6W6J - chains C and N of the 7 polymer chains in the assembly; structure by electron microscopy, 3.20 A resolution.

[Chain C]
Molecule: Chaperone protein ClpB
Organism: Mycobacterium tuberculosis
Reference sequence: P9WPD0 (CLPB_MYCTO); residues 1-848 here = UniProt positions 1-848
Sequence (848 residues; numbered 1 to 848; the number before each row is that of its first residue):
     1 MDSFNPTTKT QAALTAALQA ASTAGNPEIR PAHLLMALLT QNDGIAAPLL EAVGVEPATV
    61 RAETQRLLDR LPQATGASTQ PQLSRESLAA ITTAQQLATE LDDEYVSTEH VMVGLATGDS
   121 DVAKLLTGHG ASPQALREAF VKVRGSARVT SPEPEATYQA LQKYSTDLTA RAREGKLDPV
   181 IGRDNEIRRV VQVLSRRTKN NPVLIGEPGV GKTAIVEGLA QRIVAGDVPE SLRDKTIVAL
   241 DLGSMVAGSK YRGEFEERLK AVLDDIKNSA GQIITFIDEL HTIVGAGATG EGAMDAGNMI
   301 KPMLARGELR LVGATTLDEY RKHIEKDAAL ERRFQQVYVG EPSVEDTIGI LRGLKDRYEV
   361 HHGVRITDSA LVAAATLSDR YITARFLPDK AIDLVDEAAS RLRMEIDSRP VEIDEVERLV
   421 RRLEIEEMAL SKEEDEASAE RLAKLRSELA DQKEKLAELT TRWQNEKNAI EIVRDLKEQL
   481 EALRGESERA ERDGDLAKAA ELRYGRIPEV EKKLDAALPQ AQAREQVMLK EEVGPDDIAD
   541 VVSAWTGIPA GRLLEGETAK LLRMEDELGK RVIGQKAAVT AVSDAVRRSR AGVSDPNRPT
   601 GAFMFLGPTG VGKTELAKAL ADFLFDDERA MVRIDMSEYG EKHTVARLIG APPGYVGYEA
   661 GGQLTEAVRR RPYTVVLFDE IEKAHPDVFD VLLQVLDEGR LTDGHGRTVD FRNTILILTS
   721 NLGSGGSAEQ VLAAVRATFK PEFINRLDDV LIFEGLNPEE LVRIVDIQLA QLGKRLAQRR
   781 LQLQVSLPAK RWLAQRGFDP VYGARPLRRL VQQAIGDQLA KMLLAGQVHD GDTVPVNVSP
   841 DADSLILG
Unresolved in the structure: 1-158, 290-292, 470-529, 846-848
Residues lining bound ligands:
  - ATP-gamma-S (AGS; phosphothiophosphoric acid-adenylate ester), molecule 1: Asp178, Pro179, Val180, Ile181, Arg183, Pro208, Gly209, Val210, Gly211, Lys212, Thr213, Ala214, Glu279, Ile350, Leu354, Pro388, Ile392
  - ATP-gamma-S (AGS), molecule 2: Ala329, Arg332, Arg333
  - ATP-gamma-S (AGS), molecule 3: Arg571, Val572, Ile573, Gln575, Thr609, Gly610, Val611, Gly612, Lys613, Thr614, Glu615, Glu680, Asn721, Leu756, Ile764, Ile767, Gln768, Ala804, Arg805, Arg808
UniProt features mapped onto this chain:
  - binding site (ATP): Gly206 to Thr213, Gly607 to Thr614
Reported in the primary citation:
  - mutagenesis - L18R, S22R, L88R, T92R: unchanged catalytic activity (ATP hydrolysis)
  - mutagenesis - Q11R, T15R: abolished expression
  - mutagenesis - S22R, T92R: decreased catalytic activity on aggregate luciferase reactivation
  - mutagenesis - L18R, L88R, R365A, D368R, E436R, L496A, Y504A: abolished catalytic activity
  - mutagenesis - R365A, D368R, E434K, E436R: unchanged catalytic activity (ClpB ATPase activity)
  - mutagenesis - R422A: abolished catalytic activity on refold a protein substrate
  - mutagenesis - E434K: decreased catalytic activity on aggregated luciferase reactivation
  - mutagenesis - R503A: unchanged catalytic activity

[Chain N]
Molecule: Substrate
Organism: Mycobacterium tuberculosis
Sequence (29 residues; row label = number of the first residue in the row; X marks 29 residues of unknown identity (built as UNK)):
     1 XXXXXXXXXX XXXXXXXXXX XXXXXXXXX
Unresolved in the structure: 27-29

[How chain C and chain N interact]
Chain C residues in contact with chain N, 8 residues: Lys250, Tyr251, Arg252, Ala288, Thr289, Gly654, Tyr655, Val656

[Overview]
Chain C and chain N make no direct contact in this assembly. Ligands of chain C: 3 copies of ATP-gamma-S. From
the paper: L18R, L88R and R365A of chain C, among others, abolish catalytic activity; Q11R and T15R of chain C
abolish expression; 14 substitutions were tested in all.
Chain C is Chaperone protein ClpB and chain N is Substrate, both from Mycobacterium tuberculosis; the
structure, The Mycobacterium tuberculosis ClpB disaggregase hexamer structure with a locally refined
N-terminal domain in the presence ..., was determined by electron microscopy (same publication as 6W6H, 6W6I
and 6W6G).
